Entry 5ZEU (electron microscopy, 3.70 A resolution); this record covers chains a and n of the 22 polymer chains in the assembly.

Chain a:
Molecule: 16S rRNA
Source organism: Mycobacterium smegmatis (strain ATCC 700084 / mc(2)155)
Sequence (1528 nucleotides; row label = number of the first residue in the row):
     1 UUUUUGUUUGGAGAGUUUGAUCCUGGCUCAGGACGAACGCUGGCGGCGUG
    51 CUUAACACAUGCAAGUCGAACGGAAAGGCCCUUUCGGGGGUACUCGAGUG
   101 GCGAACGGGUGAGUAACACGUGGGUGAUCUGCCCUGCACUUUGGGAUAAG
   151 CCUGGGAAACUGGGUCUAAUACCGAAUACACCCUGCUGGUCGCAUGGCCU
   201 GGUAGGGGAAAGCUUUUGCGGUGUGGGAUGGGCCCGCGGCCUAUCAGCUU
   251 GUUGGUGGGGUGAUGGCCUACCAAGGCGACGACGGGUAGCCGGCCUGAGA
   301 GGGUGACCGGCCACACUGGGACUGAGAUACGGCCCAGACUCCUACGGGAG
   351 GCAGCAGUGGGGAAUAUUGCACAAUGGGCGCAAGCCUGAUGCAGCGACGC
   401 CGCGUGAGGGAUGACGGCCUUCGGGUUGUAAACCUCUUUCAGCACAGACG
   451 AAGCGCAAGUGACGGUAUGUGCAGAAGAAGGACCGGCCAACUACGUGCCA
   501 GCAGCCGCGGUAAUACGUAGGGUCCGAGCGUUGUCCGGAAUUACUGGGCG
   551 UAAAGAGCUCGUAGGUGGUUUGUCGCGUUGUUCGUGAAAACUCACAGCUU
   601 AACUGUGGGCGUGCGGGCGAUACGGGCAGACUAGAGUACUGCAGGGGAGA
   651 CUGGAAUUCCUGGUGUAGCGGUGGAAUGCGCAGAUAUCAGGAGGAACACC
   701 GGUGGCGAAGGCGGGUCUCUGGGCAGUAACUGACGCUGAGGAGCGAAAGC
   751 GUGGGGAGCGAACAGGAUUAGAUACCCUGGUAGUCCACGCCGUAAACGGU
   801 GGGUACUAGGUGUGGGUUUCCUUCCUUGGGAUCCGUGCCGUAGCUAACGC
   851 AUUAAGUACCCCGCCUGGGGAGUACGGCCGCAAGGCUAAAACUCAAAGGA
   901 AUUGACGGGGGCCCGCACAAGCGGCGGAGCAUGUGGAUUAAUUCGAUGCA
   951 ACGCGAAGAACCUUACCUGGGUUUGACAUGCACAGGACGCCGGCAGAGAU
  1001 GUCGGUUCCCUUGUGGCCUGUGUGCAGGUGGUGCAUGGCUGUCGUCAGCU
  1051 CGUGUCGUGAGAUGUUGGGUUAAGUCCCGCAACGAGCGCAACCCUUGUCU
  1101 CAUGUUGCCAGCACGUUAUGGUGGGGACUCGUGAGAGACUGCCGGGGUCA
  1151 ACUCGGAGGAAGGUGGGGAUGACGUCAAGUCAUCAUGCCCCUUAUGUCCA
  1201 GGGCUUCACACAUGCUACAAUGGCCGGUACAAAGGGCUGCGAUGCCGUGA
  1251 GGUGGAGCGAAUCCUUUCAAAGCCGGUCUCAGUUCGGAUCGGGGUCUGCA
  1301 ACUCGACCCCGUGAAGUCGGAGUCGCUAGUAAUCGCAGAUCAGCAACGCU
  1351 GCGGUGAAUACGUUCCCGGGCCUUGUACACACCGCCCGUCACGUCAUGAA
  1401 AGUCGGUAACACCCGAAGCCGGUGGCCUAACCCUUGUGGAGGGAGCCGUC
  1451 GAAGGUGGGAUCGGCGAUUGGGACGAAGUCGUAACAAGGUAGCCGUACCG
  1501 GAAGGUGCGGCUGGAUCACCUCCUUUCU
Not modelled in the structure: 1-8, 823-826, 1519-1528

Chain n:
Protein: 30S ribosomal protein S14 type Z
Source organism: Mycobacterium smegmatis (strain ATCC 700084 / mc(2)155)
UniProtKB: A0QSG2 (RS14Z_MYCS2); residues 1-61 here = UniProt positions 1-61
Amino-acid sequence (61 residues; numbered 1 to 61; the number before each row is that of its first residue):
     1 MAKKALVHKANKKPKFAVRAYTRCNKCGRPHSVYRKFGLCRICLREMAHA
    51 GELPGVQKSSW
Not modelled in the structure: 1

How chain a and chain n interact:
Contacting residue pairs - 70 pairs, chain a then chain n:
  G955(a) - Arg29(n)  hydrogen bond to the phosphate
  G955(a) - Arg41(n)  hydrogen bond to the phosphate
  A956(a) - Arg29(n)  salt bridge to the phosphate
  A956(a) - His31(n)  phosphate contact
  A956(a) - Ser32(n)  phosphate contact
  A956(a) - Arg41(n)  salt bridge to the phosphate
  A957(a) - Ser32(n)  hydrogen bond to the sugar
  A957(a) - Tyr34(n)  base contact
  G958(a) - Ser32(n)  hydrogen bond to the phosphate
  C961(a) - Val18(n)  hydrogen bond to the base
  C961(a) - Arg19(n)  hydrogen bond to the sugar
  C962(a) - Val18(n)  base contact
  C962(a) - Arg19(n)  hydrogen bond to the sugar
  C962(a) - Tyr21(n)  sugar contact
  U963(a) - Lys9(n)  salt bridge to the phosphate
  U963(a) - Tyr21(n)  sugar contact
  U963(a) - Arg23(n)  hydrogen bond to the phosphate
  U963(a) - Pro30(n)  phosphate contact
  U964(a) - Leu6(n)  sugar contact
  U964(a) - Arg23(n)  salt bridge to the phosphate
  U964(a) - Pro30(n)  phosphate contact
  A965(a) - Leu6(n)  phosphate contact
  A976(a) - His8(n)  sugar contact
  A976(a) - Lys12(n)  phosphate contact
  C977(a) - His8(n)  sugar contact
  G998(a) - Lys15(n)  hydrogen bond to the sugar
  G1027(a) - Lys4(n)  salt bridge to the phosphate
  G1028(a) - Lys3(n)  phosphate contact
  G1028(a) - Lys4(n)  hydrogen bond to the phosphate
  U1029(a) - Ala2(n)  hydrogen bond to the base
  U1029(a) - Lys3(n)  hydrogen bond to the sugar
  U1029(a) - Pro30(n)  base contact
  C1039(a) - Arg45(n)  hydrogen bond to the phosphate
  C1039(a) - Glu46(n)  sugar contact
  U1040(a) - Arg45(n)  salt bridge to the phosphate
  C1094(a) - Ser60(n)  hydrogen bond to the sugar
  G1167(a) - Trp61(n)  base contact
  G1168(a) - Ser60(n)  base contact
  G1168(a) - Trp61(n)  hydrogen bond to the sugar
  A1169(a) - Lys58(n)  hydrogen bond to the phosphate
  A1169(a) - Ser59(n)  sugar contact
  A1169(a) - Ser60(n)  hydrogen bond to the sugar
  U1170(a) - Lys58(n)  salt bridge to the phosphate
  U1183(a) - Ala2(n)  phosphate contact
  U1183(a) - Cys27(n)  hydrogen bond to the sugar
  U1183(a) - Arg29(n)  hydrogen bond to the sugar
  U1183(a) - Ile42(n)  base contact
  U1183(a) - Cys43(n)  base contact
  C1184(a) - Ala2(n)  phosphate contact
  C1184(a) - Cys27(n)  sugar contact
  U1197(a) - Lys3(n)  salt bridge to the phosphate
  U1197(a) - Ala5(n)  sugar contact
  C1198(a) - Ala5(n)  phosphate contact
  C1198(a) - Lys9(n)  phosphate contact
  C1199(a) - Lys9(n)  salt bridge to the phosphate
  C1199(a) - Lys15(n)  hydrogen bond to the phosphate
  A1200(a) - Lys15(n)  salt bridge to the phosphate
  A1200(a) - Arg19(n)  salt bridge to the phosphate
  G1298(a) - Val18(n)  sugar contact
  C1299(a) - Phe16(n)  stacking on the base
  C1299(a) - Ala17(n)  phosphate contact
  C1299(a) - Arg19(n)  base contact
  A1300(a) - Val18(n)  base contact
  U1340(a) - Val33(n)  sugar contact
  U1340(a) - Arg35(n)  hydrogen bond to the phosphate
  C1341(a) - Thr22(n)  phosphate contact
  C1341(a) - Arg35(n)  salt bridge to the phosphate
  A1342(a) - Arg35(n)  salt bridge to the phosphate
  G1351(a) - Trp61(n)  sugar contact
  C1352(a) - Trp61(n)  hydrogen bond to the phosphate
Interface residues without a listed pair, chain a (41 interface residues in all): A959, A1026, G1038, U1095, A1339
Interface residues without a listed pair, chain n (36 interface residues in all): Lys36, Cys40, His49

Overview:
41 residues of chain a and 36 residues of chain n are in contact, with 22 hydrogen bonds, 13 salt bridges and
1 aromatic stacking contact. Polar pairs include C961(a)-Val18(n), U1029(a)-Ala2(n) and A957(a)-Ser32(n).
Here chain a is 16S rRNA and chain n is 30S ribosomal protein S14 type Z, both from Mycobacterium smegmatis
(strain ATCC 700084 / mc(2)155). Entry 5ZEU (M. smegmatis P/P state 30S ribosomal subunit) was determined by
electron microscopy (same publication as 5ZEB, 5ZEP, 5ZET and 5ZEY).
